PDB entry 8YGP | electron microscopy, 4.40 A resolution (low resolution: residue-level contacts below are approximate; hydrogen-bond / salt-bridge calls are withheld) | chains A and D of the 8 polymer chains in the assembly

[Chain A]
Molecule: SIR2-like domain-containing protein
Source organism: Bacillus subtilis A29
Reference sequence: D4G637 (D4G637_BACNB); numbering as in UniProt (aligned over 1-1005)
Chain sequence (1005 residues; each row starts with the number of its first residue):
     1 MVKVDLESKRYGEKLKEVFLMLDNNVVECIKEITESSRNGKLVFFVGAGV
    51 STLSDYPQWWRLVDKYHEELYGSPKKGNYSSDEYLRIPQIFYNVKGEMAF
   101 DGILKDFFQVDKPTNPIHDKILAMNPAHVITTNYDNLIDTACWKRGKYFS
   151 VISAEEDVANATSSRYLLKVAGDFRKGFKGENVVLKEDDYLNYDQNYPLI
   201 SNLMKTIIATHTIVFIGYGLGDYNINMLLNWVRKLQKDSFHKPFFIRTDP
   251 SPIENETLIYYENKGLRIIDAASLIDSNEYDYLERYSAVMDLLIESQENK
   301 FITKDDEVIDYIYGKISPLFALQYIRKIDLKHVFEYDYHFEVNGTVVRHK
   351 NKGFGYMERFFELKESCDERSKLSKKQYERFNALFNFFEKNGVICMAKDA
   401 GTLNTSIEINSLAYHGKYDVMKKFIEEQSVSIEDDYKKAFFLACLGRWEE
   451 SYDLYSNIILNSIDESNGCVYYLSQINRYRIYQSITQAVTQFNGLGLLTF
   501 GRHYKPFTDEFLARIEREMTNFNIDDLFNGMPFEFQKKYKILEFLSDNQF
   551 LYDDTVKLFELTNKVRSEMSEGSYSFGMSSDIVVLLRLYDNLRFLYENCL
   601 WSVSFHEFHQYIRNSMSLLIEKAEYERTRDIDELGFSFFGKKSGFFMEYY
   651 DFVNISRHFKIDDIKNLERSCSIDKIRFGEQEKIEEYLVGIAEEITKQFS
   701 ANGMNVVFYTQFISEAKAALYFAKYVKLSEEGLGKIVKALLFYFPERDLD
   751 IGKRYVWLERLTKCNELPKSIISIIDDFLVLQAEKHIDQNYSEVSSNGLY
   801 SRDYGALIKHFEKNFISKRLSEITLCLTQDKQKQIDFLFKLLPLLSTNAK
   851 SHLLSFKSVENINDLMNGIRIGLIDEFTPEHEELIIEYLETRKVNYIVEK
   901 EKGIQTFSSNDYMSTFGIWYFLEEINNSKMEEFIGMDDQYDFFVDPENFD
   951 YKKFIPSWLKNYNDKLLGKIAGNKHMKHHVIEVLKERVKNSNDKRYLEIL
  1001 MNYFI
Not modelled in the structure: 1-22
Differences from the reference sequence: engineered mutation A171 (His in D4G637)
Reported in the primary citation:
  - catalytic residues: S51, N133, D135 (by similarity / conservation)
  - mutagenesis - N133A/H171A, H171A: abolished catalytic activity on SPR TTP
  - mutagenesis - H171A: increased growth in response to TTP

[Chain D]
Molecule: SPR
Source organism: Bacillus subtilis A29
Reference sequence: A0A162TY69 (A0A162TY69_BACIU); residue numbers follow UniProt; this construct covers 1-264
Chain sequence (264 residues; each row starts with the number of its first residue):
     1 MKTVIQDTADVYFKRKSDGKLVFTAEAQTASFSQAISEEKLRGGIGNKPL
    51 YILKSEKEINLTVKNAFFDLEWLAMTQGETIQEETKVKVFDREHGLIVDD
   101 TNKVTLKGKPVSDVTFYNKKGLTYKIAVSTDGTYTIPTAFAAAKDKLTAV
   151 YQIEKVGRRLAIKASKFSERYEVEYRTIAYNPDTEEVYSDIYIQFPNVSP
   201 SGEFEMSLENGNALAPEIKFEALADTDTDEMAVVIEASRDENTAAPVEDT
   251 TGSTQSSDLGGTTE
Not modelled in the structure: 79-167, 241-264

[Chain A / chain D interface]
Pairs across the interface (110; chain A residue first):
  R480(A) with E209(D)
  Q483(A) with L208(D); E209(D)
  S484(A) with E205(D); S207(D)
  Q487(A) with E205(D); M206(D); S207(D)
  Q491(A) with F204(D)
  F492(A) with F204(D)
  N493(A) with L73(D)
  L495(A) with F204(D); I218(D)
  L497(A) with L73(D); T76(D); Y171(D)
  L498(A) with F23(D); F68(D); P200(D); I218(D)
  T499(A) with P200(D)
  H503(A) with Q77(D); G78(D)
  D547(A) with E209(D)
  N548(A) with E209(D); N210(D)
  F550(A) with E209(D)
  L551(A) with E209(D)
  S604(A) with S207(D)
  F605(A) with M206(D); S207(D); E209(D)
  H606(A) with M206(D); S207(D); L208(D); E217(D)
  E607(A) with M206(D); E217(D)
  H609(A) with E205(D)
  K660(A) with E203(D)
  I661(A) with K219(D); E221(D)
  K665(A) with S33(D); E58(D); N60(D)
  R669(A) with A35(D)
  T710(A) with F204(D)
  L749(A) with S201(D)
  Y755(A) with L41(D); E56(D)
  V756(A) with E56(D)
  E759(A) with E39(D); K40(D); L41(D)
  E793(A) with D225(D); T226(D)
  V794(A) with R170(D); A224(D); D225(D); T226(D)
  S796(A) with L223(D); A224(D)
  N797(A) with E56(D)
  L799(A) with E56(D)
  Y800(A) with T226(D)
  K809(A) with G44(D); I45(D)
  H810(A) with K40(D); L41(D); R42(D); G43(D); G44(D)
  N863(A) with T226(D); D227(D)
  I869(A) with L50(D)
  R870(A) with I52(D)
  F877(A) with L50(D)
  K902(A) with I235(D)
  G903(A) with I235(D); E236(D)
  I904(A) with V233(D); V234(D); I235(D)
  Q905(A) with V233(D); V234(D); E236(D)
  T906(A) with A232(D); V233(D)
  F907(A) with E230(D); M231(D); A232(D); V234(D)
  S908(A) with D229(D)
  S909(A) with D229(D)
  N910(A) with T226(D); D227(D); T228(D)
  S914(A) with L53(D)
  T915(A) with L53(D)
  I918(A) with Y51(D)
  W919(A) with L50(D); Y51(D)
  L922(A) with Y51(D)
  K960(A) with I36(D); E38(D)
  N961(A) with E38(D); S55(D)
  N963(A) with R42(D)
  K965(A) with Y51(D)
  L966(A) with Y51(D)
Other interface residues (no listed pair), chain A (72 interface residues in all): W448, A488, G496, Y552, D748, R760, T762, S795, G798, A806, E924
Other interface residues (no listed pair), chain D (61 interface residues in all): S37, K57, S199, G202, G211, F220

[Summary]
72 residues of chain A face 61 of chain D across their interface. The paper reports catalytic residues S51(A),
N133(A) and D135(A); N133A/H171A and H171A of chain A abolish catalytic activity on SPR TTP.
Here chain A is SIR2-like domain-containing protein and chain D is SPR, both from Bacillus subtilis A29. Entry
8YGP (The tetramer Structure of DSR2-SPR with NAD) was determined by electron microscopy, deposited together
with 8YGC, 8YGF, 8YGK, 8YGN and 8YGO.
